Entry 6A15 (X-ray diffraction, 1.79 A resolution); this record covers chain A.

[Chain A]
Protein: Cytochrome P450 90B1
Source organism: Arabidopsis thaliana
Notes: EC 1.14.-.-
UniProt: O64989 (C90B1_ARATH); numbering as in UniProt; present here: 29-255, 278-433, 447-513
Amino-acid sequence (456 residues; numbered 27 to 517; 35 numbers in that range are skipped by the numbering (no residue carries them; nothing is unmodelled there); the number before each row is that of its first residue):
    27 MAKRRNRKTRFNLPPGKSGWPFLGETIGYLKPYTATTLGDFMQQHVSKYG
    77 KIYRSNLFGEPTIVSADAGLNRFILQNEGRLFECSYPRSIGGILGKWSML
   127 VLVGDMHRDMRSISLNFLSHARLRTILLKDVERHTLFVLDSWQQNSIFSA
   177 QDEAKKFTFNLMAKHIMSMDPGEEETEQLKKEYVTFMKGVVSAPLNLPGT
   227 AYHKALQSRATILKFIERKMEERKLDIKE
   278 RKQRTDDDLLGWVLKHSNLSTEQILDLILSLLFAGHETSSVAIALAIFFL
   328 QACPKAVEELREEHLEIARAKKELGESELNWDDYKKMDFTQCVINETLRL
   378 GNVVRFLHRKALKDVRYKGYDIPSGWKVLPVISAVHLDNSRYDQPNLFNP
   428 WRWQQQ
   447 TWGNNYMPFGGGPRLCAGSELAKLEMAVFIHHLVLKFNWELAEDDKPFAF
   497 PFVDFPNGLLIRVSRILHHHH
Unresolved in the structure: 27-34, 46-48, 280-281, 447-449, 517
Construct notes: initiating methionine (27); expression tag (28, 514-517); engineered mutation Leu-506 (Pro in O64989)
UniProt features mapped onto this chain:
  - binding site (heme): Cys-462
  - mutagenesis: Ile-324 to Phe-326 (In dwf4-2; dwarf plant)

[In short]
Curated annotation (UniProt) lists heme-binding residue Cys-462 and 3 mutagenesis sites.
Chain A is Cytochrome P450 90B1 (Arabidopsis thaliana); the structure, Structure of CYP90B1 in complex with
cholesterol, was determined by X-ray diffraction (same publication as 6A16, 6A17 and 6A18).
